8TYE - chains c and a of the 8 polymer chains in the assembly; structure by electron microscopy, 3.80 A resolution.

[Chain c (and a)]
Protein: Glycoprotein GP2
Source organism: Lassa virus (strain Mouse/Sierra Leone/Josiah/1976)
Notes: chain a of this document is another copy of the same molecule, construct and numbering; everything in this record applies to it too
Reference sequence: chimeric construct of P08669, Q9WXS1: residues 260-424 from P08669 (GLYC_LASSJ) positions 260-424 (same numbers); residues 450-653 from Q9WXS1 positions 2-205 (UniProt number = residue number - 448)
Amino-acid sequence (406 residues; numbered 260 to 665; the number before each row is that of its first residue):
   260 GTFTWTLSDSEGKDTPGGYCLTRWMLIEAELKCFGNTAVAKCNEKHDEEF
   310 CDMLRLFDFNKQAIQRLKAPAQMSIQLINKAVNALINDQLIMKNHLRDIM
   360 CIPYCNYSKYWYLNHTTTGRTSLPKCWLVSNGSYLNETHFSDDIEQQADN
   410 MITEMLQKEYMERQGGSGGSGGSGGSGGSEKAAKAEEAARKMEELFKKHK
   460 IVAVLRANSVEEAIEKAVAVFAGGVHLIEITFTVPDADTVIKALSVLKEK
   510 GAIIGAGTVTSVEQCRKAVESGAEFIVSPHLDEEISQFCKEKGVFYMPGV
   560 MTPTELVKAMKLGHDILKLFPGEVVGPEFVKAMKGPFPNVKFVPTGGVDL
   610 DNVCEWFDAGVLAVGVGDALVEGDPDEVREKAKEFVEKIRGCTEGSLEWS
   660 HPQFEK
Disordered / not traced: 415-665 (chain a: 268-276, 415-665)
Disulfide bonds: C279-C292, C301-C310, C364-C385
Covalently attached groups: glycan linked to N365, N373; N-acetylglucosamine (NAG) linked to N390, N395
Construct notes: conflict P329 (Glu in P08669), C360 (Gly in P08669), I473 (Lys25 in Q9WXS1), V477 (Leu29 in Q9WXS1), A481 (Glu33 in Q9WXS1), A502 (Glu54 in Q9WXS1), V505 (Phe57 in Q9WXS1), D574 (Thr126 in Q9WXS1), E587 (Gln139 in Q9WXS1), D608 (Asn160 in Q9WXS1), D617 (Lys169 in Q9WXS1), D627 (Ser179 in Q9WXS1), E631 (Lys183 in Q9WXS1), D633 (Thr185 in Q9WXS1), E643 (Ala195 in Q9WXS1); linker (425-449); expression tag (654-665)
From the paper describing this entry:
  - conformationally variable residues (loop rearrangement): G260 to D268
  - post-translational modification sites: N373

[Chain c / chain a interface]
Residue-residue contacts (31; chain c residue first):
  G260(c) - G260(a)  hydrogen bond (backbone-backbone)
  G260(c) - T261(a)
  T261(c) - T261(a)
  E303(c) - E303(a)
  H305(c) - T261(a)
  H305(c) - E303(a)  salt bridge
  H305(c) - H305(a)
  D306(c) - T263(a)  hydrogen bond
  N342(c) - G260(a)
  N346(c) - G260(a)
  N346(c) - T261(a)  hydrogen bond
  D347(c) - G260(a)
  Q348(c) - T261(a)
  Q348(c) - T263(a)
  Q348(c) - N342(a)  hydrogen bond (side chain-backbone)
  Q348(c) - A343(a)  hydrogen bond (side chain-backbone)
  L349(c) - T263(a)
  M351(c) - K339(a)
  M351(c) - A340(a)  hydrophobic
  K352(c) - T263(a)
  K352(c) - W264(a)
  K352(c) - T265(a)
  H354(c) - K339(a)
  L355(c) - W264(a)  hydrophobic
  L355(c) - K339(a)
  L355(c) - A340(a)  hydrophobic
  M359(c) - W264(a)  hydrophobic
  M359(c) - F318(a)  hydrophobic
  M359(c) - Q321(a)
  M359(c) - R325(a)
  I361(c) - R325(a)
Interface features reported in the paper:
  - epitope / paratope residues, chain a: G260(a)

[In short]
The interface between chain c and chain a involves 16 residues on one side and 14 on the other; the contacts
include 5 hydrogen bonds and 1 salt bridge. Among the polar pairs are H305(c)-E303(a), D306(c)-T263(a) and
N346(c)-T261(a). Covalently linked N-acetylglucosamine: at N390(c) and N395(c). The paper reports the
epitope/paratope residue G260(a); a modification site at N373(c).
Both chains are Glycoprotein GP2 (Lassa virus (strain Mouse/Sierra Leone/Josiah/1976)). Entry 8TYE (Lassa GPC
(strain Josiah) bound to rabbit polyclonal fusion-peptide-targeting antibody FP-1) was determined by electron
microscopy, deposited together with 8TYC, 8VCV, 8VE8, 9CJ7, 9CJ8, 9CK7 and 9CK8.
